PDB entry 4HRD | X-ray diffraction, 2.80 A resolution | chains A and G of the 28 polymer chains in the assembly

# Chain A
Molecule: Proteasome component Y7
Organism: Saccharomyces cerevisiae
Notes: EC 3.4.25.1
UniProtKB: P23639 (PSA2_YEAST); numbering as in UniProt (aligned over 1-250)
Amino-acid sequence (250 residues; numbered 1 to 250; the number before each row is that of its first residue):
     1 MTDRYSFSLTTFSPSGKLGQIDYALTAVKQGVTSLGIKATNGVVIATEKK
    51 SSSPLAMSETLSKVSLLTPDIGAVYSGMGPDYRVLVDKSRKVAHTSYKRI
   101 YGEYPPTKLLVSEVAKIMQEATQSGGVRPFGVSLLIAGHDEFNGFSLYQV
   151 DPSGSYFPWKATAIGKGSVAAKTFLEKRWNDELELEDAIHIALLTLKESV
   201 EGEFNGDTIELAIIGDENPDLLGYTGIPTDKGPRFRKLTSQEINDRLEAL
UniProt features mapped onto this chain:
  - cross-link: Lys108 (Glycyl lysine isopeptide (Lys-Gly) (interchain with G-Cter in ubiquitin))

# Chain G
Molecule: Proteasome component C7-alpha
Organism: Saccharomyces cerevisiae
Notes: EC 3.4.25.1
UniProtKB: P21243 (PSA6_YEAST); residues 1-243 here correspond to UniProt positions 10-252 (UniProt number = residue number + 9)
Amino-acid sequence (243 residues; each row starts with the number of its first residue):
     1 AGYDRHITIFSPEGRLYQVEYAFKATNQTNINSLAVRGKDCTVVISQKKV
    51 PDKLLDPTTVSYIFCISRTIGMVVNGPIPDARNAALRAKAEAAEFRYKYG
   101 YDMPCDVLAKRMANLSQIYTQRAYMRPLGVILTFVSVDEELGPSIYKTDP
   151 AGYYVGYKATATGPKQQEITTNLENHFKKSKIDHINEESWEKVVEFAITH
   201 MIDALGTEFSKNDLEVGVATKDKFFTLSAENIEERLVAIAEQD

# Interface between chain A and chain G
Pairs across the interface (69; chain A residue first):
  Met1(A) with Tyr124(G)
  Asp3(A) with Tyr124(G)
  Tyr5(A) with Ile7(G); Ala123(G); Tyr124(G), hydrophobic
  Leu9(A) with Ile9(G), hydrophobic; Ala123(G), hydrophobic
  Gln20(A) with Ile9(G); Phe10(G), hydrogen bond (side chain-backbone)
  Tyr23(A) with Phe10(G), hydrophobic; Ser11(G); Pro12(G), hydrophobic; Gly14(G)
  Ala24(A) with Phe10(G), hydrophobic
  Thr26(A) with Pro12(G); Glu13(G)
  Ala27(A) with Gly14(G)
  Gln30(A) with Glu13(G)
  Ser52(A) with Tyr153(G), hydrogen bond
  Pro54(A) with Lys158(G); Glu174(G)
  Leu55(A) with Tyr157(G); Lys158(G), hydrogen bond (backbone-backbone); Ala159(G); Thr170(G); Leu173(G), hydrophobic; Glu174(G); Phe177(G), hydrophobic
  Ala56(A) with Gly156(G); Tyr157(G), hydrophobic
  Met57(A) with Arg37(G); Val155(G); Gly156(G), hydrogen bond (backbone-backbone); Tyr157(G); Lys158(G)
  Thr60(A) with Tyr146(G); Val155(G); Gly156(G), hydrogen bond (side chain-backbone)
  Leu61(A) with Tyr153(G), hydrophobic; Tyr154(G); Val155(G), hydrophobic
  Met78(A) with Phe10(G), hydrophobic; Leu16(G), hydrophobic
  Pro80(A) with Gln117(G); Ala151(G); Gly152(G); Tyr153(G)
  Asp81(A) with Gln117(G)
  Arg83(A) with Ala113(G), hydrogen bond (side chain-backbone); Asn114(G); Gly152(G), hydrogen bond (side chain-backbone); Tyr154(G)
  Val84(A) with Asn114(G); Gln117(G)
  Asp87(A) with Lys110(G), salt bridge; Asn114(G)
  Gly125(A) with Arg122(G)
  Gly126(A) with Arg122(G); Ala123(G), hydrogen bond (backbone-backbone)
  Val127(A) with Gln121(G); Arg122(G)
  Arg128(A) with Thr8(G); Phe10(G); Leu16(G); Thr120(G), hydrogen bond (side chain-backbone); Gln121(G), hydrogen bond (backbone-backbone)
  Pro129(A) with Phe10(G)
  Phe130(A) with Gln121(G)
  Gly131(A) with Phe10(G)
Other interface residues (no listed pair), chain A (32 interface residues in all): Ser53, Ala121

# Overview
Chain A and chain G form an interface of 32 and 33 residues respectively, with 10 hydrogen bonds and 1 salt
bridge. Polar contacts include Asp87(A)-Lys110(G), Gln20(A)-Phe10(G) and Ser52(A)-Tyr153(G).
Here chain A is Proteasome component Y7 and chain G is Proteasome component C7-alpha, both from Saccharomyces
cerevisiae. Entry 4HRD (Crystal structure of yeast 20S proteasome in complex with the natural product
carmaphycin A) was determined by X-ray diffraction, deposited together with 4LTC, 4HNP and 4HRC.
